PDB entry 7P9D | X-ray diffraction, 1.99 A resolution | chain A

# Chain A
Molecule: Thioredoxin reductase
Organism: Chlamydomonas reinhardtii
Notes: EC 1.8.1.9
Reference sequence: A0A2K3E888 (A0A2K3E888_CHLRE); residues 2-474 here correspond to UniProt positions 64-536 (UniProt number = residue number + 62)
Chain sequence (487 residues; numbered 1 to 487; the number before each row is that of its first residue):
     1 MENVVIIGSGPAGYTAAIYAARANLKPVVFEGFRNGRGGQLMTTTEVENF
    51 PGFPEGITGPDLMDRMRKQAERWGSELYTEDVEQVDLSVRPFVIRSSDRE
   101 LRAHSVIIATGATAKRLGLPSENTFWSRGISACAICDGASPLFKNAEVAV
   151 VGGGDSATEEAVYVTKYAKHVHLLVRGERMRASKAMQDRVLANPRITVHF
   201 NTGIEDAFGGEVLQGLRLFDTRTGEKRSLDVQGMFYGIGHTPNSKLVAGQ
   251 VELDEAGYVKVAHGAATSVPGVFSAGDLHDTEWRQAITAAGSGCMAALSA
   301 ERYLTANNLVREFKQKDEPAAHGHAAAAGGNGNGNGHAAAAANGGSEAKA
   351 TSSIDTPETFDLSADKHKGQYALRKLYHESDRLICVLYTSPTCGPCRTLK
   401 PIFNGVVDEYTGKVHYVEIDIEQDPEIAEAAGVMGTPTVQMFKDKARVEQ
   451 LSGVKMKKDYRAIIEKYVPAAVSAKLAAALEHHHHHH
Disordered / not traced: 315-487
Differences from the reference sequence: initiating methionine (1); expression tag (475-487)
Cystine bridges: C133-C136
Ligand contacts: FAD (flavin-adenine dinucleotide): I7, G8, S9, G10, P11, A12, G13, Y19, F30, E31, G32, N35, G36, R37, G38, G39, Q40, L41, T43, T44, E46, V47, N49, E80, D81, V82, A109, T110, G111, A112, K115, C133, N243, L246, A275, G276, D277, R284, Q285, A286, I287, A289

# Overview
Bound to chain A: flavin-adenine dinucleotide.
Chain A is Thioredoxin reductase (Chlamydomonas reinhardtii); the structure, Crystal structure of
Chlamydomonas reinhardtii NADPH Dependent Thioredoxin Reductase 1 domain, was determined by X-ray diffraction,
deposited together with 7P9E.
